Entry 7HPA (X-ray diffraction, 1.58 A resolution); this record covers chains A and B.

[Chain A]
Molecule: Serine protease subunit NS2B
Organism: Zika virus
UniProt: Q32ZE1 (POLG_ZIKV); residues 46-89 here correspond to UniProt positions 1414-1457 (UniProt number = residue number + 1368)
Amino-acid sequence (46 residues; numbered 44 to 89; the number before each row is that of its first residue):
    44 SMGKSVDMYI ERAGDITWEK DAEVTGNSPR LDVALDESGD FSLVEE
Unresolved in the structure: 44-49, 89
Sequence notes: expression tag (44-45)

[Chain B]
Molecule: Serine protease NS3
Organism: Zika virus
Notes: EC 3.4.21.91, 3.6.1.15, 3.6.4.13
UniProt: Q32ZE1 (POLG_ZIKV); residues 11-177 here correspond to UniProt positions 1509-1675 (UniProt number = residue number + 1498)
Amino-acid sequence (168 residues; row label = number of the first residue in the row):
    10 MKEVKKGETT DGVYRVMTRR LLGSTQVGVG VMQEGVFHTM WHVTKGAALR SGEGRLDPYW
    70 GDVKQDLVSY CGPWKLDAAW DGLSEVQLLA VPPGERAKNI QTLPGIFKTK DGDIGAVALD
   130 YPAGTSGSPI LDKCGRVIGL YGNGVVIKNG SYVSAITQGK REEETPVE
Unresolved in the structure: 10-15, 172-177
Sequence notes: initiating methionine (10); conflict K107 (Arg1605 in Q32ZE1)
Ligand contacts: A1BGQ (N-[(2S)-3-[4-(aminomethyl)phenyl]-1-oxo-1-(piperidin-1-yl)propan-2-yl]benzamide): H51, Y130, P131, A132, S135, Y150, G151, N152, G153, V154, V155, Y161
UniProt features mapped onto this chain:
  - active site (Charge relay system): H51, D75, S135

[Interface between chain A and chain B]
Residue-residue contacts (92; chain A residue first):
  D50(A) with T27(B), hydrogen bond; R28(B), hydrogen bond (side chain-backbone); R29(B); R59(B)
  M51(A) with M26(B); V52(B); T53(B); L58(B); R59(B), hydrogen bond (backbone-backbone)
  Y52(A) with R24(B); V25(B); M26(B), hydrogen bond (backbone-backbone); R28(B), hydrogen bond; S33(B), hydrogen bond; R59(B)
  I53(A) with Y23(B), hydrophobic; R24(B); M41(B), hydrophobic; F46(B), hydrophobic; R59(B), hydrogen bond (backbone-backbone); S60(B); L65(B), hydrophobic
  E54(A) with Y23(B); R24(B), hydrogen bond (backbone-backbone)
  R55(A) with E17(B); D20(B), hydrogen bond (side chain-backbone); G21(B); V22(B); Y23(B)
  A56(A) with V22(B), hydrogen bond (backbone-backbone); V100(B), hydrophobic; A106(B)
  G57(A) with G21(B); V22(B), hydrogen bond (backbone-backbone)
  D58(A) with L98(B)
  I59(A) with G21(B); V22(B); V40(B), hydrophobic; L140(B), hydrophobic; G144(B); V146(B), hydrophobic
  T60(A) with N108(B), hydrogen bond (backbone-side chain); L140(B)
  W61(A) with E94(B); V95(B), hydrophobic; Q96(B); Q110(B); L140(B); D141(B); K142(B)
  E62(A) with Q96(B), hydrogen bond (backbone-side chain); N108(B)
  A65(A) with Q96(B); N108(B)
  E66(A) with N108(B); I109(B); Q110(B), hydrogen bond (backbone-backbone)
  V67(A) with Q110(B)
  T68(A) with I109(B); Q110(B), hydrogen bond (backbone-backbone); T111(B), hydrogen bond (backbone-side chain); L128(B)
  G69(A) with T111(B), hydrogen bond (backbone-side chain); A127(B)
  N70(A) with L112(B); A127(B)
  S71(A) with L112(B), hydrogen bond (side chain-backbone); P113(B); G114(B)
  P72(A) with G114(B); I115(B), hydrogen bond (backbone-backbone); A127(B)
  R73(A) with I115(B)
  L74(A) with I115(B), hydrogen bond (backbone-backbone); F116(B); K117(B), hydrogen bond (backbone-backbone); I156(B), hydrophobic; V162(B), hydrophobic
  D75(A) with K117(B)
  V76(A) with F116(B), hydrophobic; K117(B), hydrogen bond (backbone-backbone); T118(B)
  D79(A) with K73(B)
  E80(A) with K73(B)
  S81(A) with V72(B)
  G82(A) with V72(B); K73(B); N152(B), hydrogen bond (backbone-side chain)
  F84(A) with N152(B); G153(B); A164(B), hydrophobic
  L86(A) with V154(B), hydrophobic
Interface residues without a listed pair, chain A (33 interface residues in all): L78, S85
Interface residues without a listed pair, chain B (60 interface residues in all): T19, V36, A57, K107, I123, P138, V155

[Overview]
Chain A and chain B form an interface of 33 and 60 residues respectively; the contacts include 23 hydrogen
bonds. Polar contacts include D50(A)-T27(B), D50(A)-R28(B) and Y52(A)-R28(B). Bound to chain B: compound
A1BGQ. UniProt lists 3 active-site residues on chain B.
Here chain A is Serine protease subunit NS2B and chain B is Serine protease NS3, both from Zika virus. Entry
7HPA (PanDDA analysis group deposition -- Crystal Structure of ZIKV NS2B-NS3 protease in complex with
ASAP-0015164-001) was determined by X-ray diffraction.
